PDB entry 1ANF | X-ray diffraction, 1.67 A resolution | chain A

Chain A:
Name: Maltodextrin-binding protein
Source organism: Escherichia coli
Reference sequence: P02928 (MALE_ECOLI); residues 1-370 here correspond to UniProt positions 27-396 (UniProt number = residue number + 26)
Sequence (370 residues; numbered 1 to 370; the number before each row is that of its first residue):
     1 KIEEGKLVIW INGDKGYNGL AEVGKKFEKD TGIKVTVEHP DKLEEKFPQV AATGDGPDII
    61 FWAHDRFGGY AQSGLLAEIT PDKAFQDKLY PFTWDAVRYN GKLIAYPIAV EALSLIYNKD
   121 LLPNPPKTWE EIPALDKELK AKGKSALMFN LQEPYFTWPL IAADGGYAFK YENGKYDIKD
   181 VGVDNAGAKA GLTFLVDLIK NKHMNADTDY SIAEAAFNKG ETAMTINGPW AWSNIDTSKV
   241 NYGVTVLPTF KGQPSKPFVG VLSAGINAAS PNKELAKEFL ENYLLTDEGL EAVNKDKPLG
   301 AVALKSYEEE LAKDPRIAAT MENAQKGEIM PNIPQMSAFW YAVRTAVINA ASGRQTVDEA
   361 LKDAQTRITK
What the authors report for this chain:
  - binding site for alpha-D-glucopyranose: Asp-14, Lys-15, Trp-62, Asp-65, Arg-66, Glu-111, Glu-153, Tyr-155, Trp-230, Trp-340
  - specificity-determining residues: Lys-15 (proposed by the authors, not directly observed)

Summary:
From the paper: a binding site for alpha-D-glucopyranose at Asp-14, Lys-15 and Trp-62 among others; the
specificity determinant Lys-15.
Chain A is Maltodextrin-binding protein (Escherichia coli); the structure, Maltodextrin binding protein with
bound maltose, was determined by X-ray diffraction, deposited together with 4MBP and 3MBP.
